1ZLX - chain A; structure by X-ray diffraction, 2.20 A resolution.

# Chain A
Name: Phosphoribosylglycinamide formyltransferase
From: Homo sapiens
Notes: EC 2.1.2.2; fragment: human GART (808-1010 of GARS-AIRS-GART)
UniProt: P22102 (PUR2_HUMAN); residues 1-203 here correspond to UniProt positions 808-1010 (UniProt number = residue number + 807)
Sequence (203 residues; row label = number of the first residue in the row):
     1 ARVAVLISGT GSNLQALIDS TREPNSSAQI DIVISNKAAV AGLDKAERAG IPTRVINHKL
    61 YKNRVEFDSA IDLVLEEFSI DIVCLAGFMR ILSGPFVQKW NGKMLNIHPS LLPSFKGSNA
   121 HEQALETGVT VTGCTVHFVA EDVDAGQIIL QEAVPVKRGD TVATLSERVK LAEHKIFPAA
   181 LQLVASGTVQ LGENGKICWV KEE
Unresolved in the structure: 201-203
Sequence notes: modified residue (89, 104)
Modified / non-standard residues: Mse89 (selenomethionine; parent Met); Mse104 (selenomethionine; parent Met)
Swiss-Prot annotation at these positions:
  - active site: His108 (Proton donor)
  - binding site (N(1)-(5-phospho-beta-D-ribosyl)glycinamide): Gly11 to Asn13, Lys170 to Glu173
  - binding site ((6R)-10-formyltetrahydrofolate): Arg64, Mse89 to Leu92, Asn106, Ala140 to Asp144
  - site: Asp144 (Raises pKa of active site His)

# In short
UniProt lists active-site residue His108, 7 N(1)-(5-phospho-beta-D-ribosyl)glycinamide-binding residues and 11
(6R)-10-formyltetrahydrofolate-binding residues.
Chain A is Phosphoribosylglycinamide formyltransferase (Homo sapiens); the structure, The apo structure of
human glycinamide ribonucleotide transformylase, was determined by X-ray diffraction (same publication as
1ZLY).
